6GYS - chains I and K of the 12 polymer chains in the assembly; structure by electron microscopy, 4.40 A resolution (low resolution: residue-level contacts below are approximate; hydrogen-bond / salt-bridge calls are withheld).

Chain I:
Molecule: Centromere DNA-binding protein complex CBF3 subunit B
Source organism: Saccharomyces cerevisiae
UniProt: P40969 (CBF3B_YEAST); residue numbers follow UniProt; this construct covers 1-608
Amino-acid sequence (608 residues; numbered 1 to 608; the number before each row is that of its first residue):
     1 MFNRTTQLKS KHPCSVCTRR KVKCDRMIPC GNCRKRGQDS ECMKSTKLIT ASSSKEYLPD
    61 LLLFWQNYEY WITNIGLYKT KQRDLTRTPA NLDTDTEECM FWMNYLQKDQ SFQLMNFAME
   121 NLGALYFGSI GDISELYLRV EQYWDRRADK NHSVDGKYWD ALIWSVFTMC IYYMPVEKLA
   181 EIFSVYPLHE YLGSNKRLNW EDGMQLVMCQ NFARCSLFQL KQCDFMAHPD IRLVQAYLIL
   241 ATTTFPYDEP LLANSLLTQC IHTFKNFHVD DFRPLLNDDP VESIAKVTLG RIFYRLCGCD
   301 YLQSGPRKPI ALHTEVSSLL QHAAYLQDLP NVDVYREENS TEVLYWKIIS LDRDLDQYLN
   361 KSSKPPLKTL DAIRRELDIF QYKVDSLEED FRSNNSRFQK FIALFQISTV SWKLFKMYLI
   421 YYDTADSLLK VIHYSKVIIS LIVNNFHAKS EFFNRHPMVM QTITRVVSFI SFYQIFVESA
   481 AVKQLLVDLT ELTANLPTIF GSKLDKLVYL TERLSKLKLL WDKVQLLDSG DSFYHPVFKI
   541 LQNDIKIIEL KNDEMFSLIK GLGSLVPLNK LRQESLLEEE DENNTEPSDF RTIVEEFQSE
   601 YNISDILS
Disordered / not traced: 320-330, 570-587
Cystine bridges: Cys-99/Cys-215
Metal / ion sites: Zn2+ site 1: Arg-20, Cys-30; Zn2+ site 2 near Cys-33 (its only coordinating residue here)
UniProt features mapped onto this chain:
  - DNA-binding region: Cys-14 to Cys-42 (Zn(2)-C6 fungal-type)
  - modified residue: Ser-575 (Phosphoserine)

Chain K:
Molecule: Suppressor of kinetochore protein 1
Source organism: Saccharomyces cerevisiae
UniProt: P52286 (SKP1_YEAST); numbering as in UniProt (aligned over 1-194)
Amino-acid sequence (194 residues; each row starts with the number of its first residue):
     1 MVTSNVVLVS GEGERFTVDK KIAERSLLLK NYLNDMHDSN LQNNSDSESD SDSETNHKSK
    61 DNNNGDDDDE DDDEIVMPVP NVRSSVLQKV IEWAEHHRDS NFPDEDDDDS RKSAPVDSWD
   121 REFLKVDQEM LYEIILAANY LNIKPLLDAG CKVVAEMIRG RSPEEIRRTF NIVNDFTPEE
   181 EAAIRRENEW AEDR
Disordered / not traced: 1-3, 36-73, 193-194

How chain I and chain K interact:
Contacting residue pairs - 37 pairs, chain I then chain K:
  Ser-10(I) / Asn-174(K)
  Lys-11(I) / Val-173(K)
  Lys-11(I) / Asn-174(K)
  Lys-11(I) / Asp-175(K)
  His-12(I) / Asn-174(K)
  His-12(I) / Asp-175(K)
  His-12(I) / Phe-176(K)
  His-12(I) / Thr-177(K)
  Ser-45(I) / Asn-174(K)
  Thr-46(I) / Asn-174(K)
  Lys-47(I) / Ile-172(K)
  Lys-47(I) / Val-173(K)
  Arg-374(I) / Asn-139(K)
  Arg-375(I) / Asp-104(K)
  Arg-375(I) / Asp-106(K)
  Asp-378(I) / Asn-31(K)
  Asp-378(I) / Asn-142(K)
  Gln-381(I) / Asn-31(K)
  Tyr-382(I) / Leu-27(K)
  Tyr-382(I) / Lys-30(K)
  Tyr-382(I) / Asn-31(K)
  Asp-385(I) / Asn-34(K)
  Leu-404(I) / Asn-34(K)
  Ala-425(I) / Leu-136(K)
  Ala-425(I) / Asn-139(K)
  Asp-426(I) / Asn-81(K)
  Asp-426(I) / Tyr-140(K)
  Leu-429(I) / Asn-81(K)
  Leu-429(I) / Tyr-140(K)
  Lys-430(I) / Leu-28(K)
  Lys-430(I) / Tyr-140(K)
  His-433(I) / Leu-28(K)
  His-433(I) / Pro-78(K)
  Tyr-434(I) / Leu-28(K)
  Val-437(I) / Tyr-32(K)
  Val-437(I) / Asp-35(K)
  Leu-441(I) / Asp-35(K)
Also at the interface, not in a pair above, chain I (23 interface residues in all): Pro-13, Ser-440
Also at the interface, not in a pair above, chain K (24 interface residues in all): Met-77, Pro-80, Pro-178

Overview:
Chain I and chain K form an interface of 23 and 24 residues respectively. Arg-20(I) and Cys-30(I) form the
Zn2+ site 1.
Chain I is Centromere DNA-binding protein complex CBF3 subunit B and chain K is Suppressor of kinetochore
protein 1, both from Saccharomyces cerevisiae; the structure, Cryo-EM structure of the CBF3-CEN3 complex of
the budding yeast kinetochore, was determined by electron microscopy (same publication as 6GYP and 6GYU).
